Entry 4IHE (X-ray diffraction, 1.50 A resolution); this record covers chain A.

Chain A:
Molecule: ThnT protein
Organism: Streptomyces cattleya
Notes: EC 3.5.1.92
UniProt: Q83XN4 (Q83XN4_STRCT); residues 1-399 here = UniProt positions 1-399
Chain sequence (419 residues; each row starts with the number of its first residue; numbers below 1 keep their minus sign (Met-19 is residue -19)):
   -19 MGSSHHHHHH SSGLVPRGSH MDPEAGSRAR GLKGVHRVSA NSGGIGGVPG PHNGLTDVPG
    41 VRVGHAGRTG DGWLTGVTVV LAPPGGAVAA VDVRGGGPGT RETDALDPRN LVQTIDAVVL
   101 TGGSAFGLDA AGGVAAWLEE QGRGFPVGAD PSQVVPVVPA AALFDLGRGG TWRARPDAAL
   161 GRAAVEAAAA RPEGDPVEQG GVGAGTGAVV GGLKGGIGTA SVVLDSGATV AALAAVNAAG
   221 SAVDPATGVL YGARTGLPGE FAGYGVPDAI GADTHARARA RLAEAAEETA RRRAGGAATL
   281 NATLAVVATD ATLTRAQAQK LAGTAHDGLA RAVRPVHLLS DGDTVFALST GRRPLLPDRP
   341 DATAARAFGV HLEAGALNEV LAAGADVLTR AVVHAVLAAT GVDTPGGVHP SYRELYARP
Disordered / not traced: -19 to 25, 337-350, 398-399
Differences from the reference sequence: expression tag (-19 to 0); engineered mutation Ala282 (Thr in Q83XN4)
What the authors report for this chain:
  - mutagenesis - T282A: abolished catalytic activity
  - conformationally variable residues (loop rearrangement): Arg74 to Thr80, Leu318 to Asp321
  - mutagenesis - P78A, P78G (10-fold), P78DEL, N281A, N281A/S320A, S320A: decreased catalytic activity

In short:
From the paper: P78A, P78G and P78DEL, among others, reduce catalytic activity; conformational variability at
Arg74 and Leu318; 7 substitutions were tested in all.
Chain A is ThnT protein (Streptomyces cattleya); the structure, Crystal Structure of Uncleaved ThnT T282A, was
determined by X-ray diffraction together with 4IHD from the same study.
